Entry 7MBZ (electron microscopy, 6.40 A resolution (low resolution: residue-level contacts below are approximate; hydrogen-bond / salt-bridge calls are withheld)); this record covers chains C and D of the 5 polymer chains in the assembly.

Chain C (and D):
Name: ABC transporter, ATP-binding protein
Source organism: Neisseria meningitidis serogroup B (strain MC58)
Notes: chain D of this document is another copy of the same molecule, construct and numbering; everything in this record applies to it too
UniProtKB: Q9JXP2 (Q9JXP2_NEIMB); residue numbers follow UniProt; this construct covers 1-245
Chain sequence (268 residues; each row starts with the number of its first residue; numbers below 1 keep their minus sign (Met-22 is residue -22)):
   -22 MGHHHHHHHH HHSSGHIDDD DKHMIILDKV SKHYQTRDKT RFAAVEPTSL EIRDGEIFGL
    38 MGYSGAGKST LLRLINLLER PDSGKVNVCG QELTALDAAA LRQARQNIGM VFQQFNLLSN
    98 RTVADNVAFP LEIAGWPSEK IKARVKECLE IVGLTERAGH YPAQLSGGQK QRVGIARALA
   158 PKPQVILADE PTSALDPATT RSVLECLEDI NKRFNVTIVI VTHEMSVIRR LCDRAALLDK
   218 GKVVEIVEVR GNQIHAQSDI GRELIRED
Not modelled in the structure: -22 to 1, 244-245 (chain D: -22 to 0)
Sequence notes: initiating methionine (-22); expression tag (-21 to 0)

Chain C / chain D interface:
Residue-residue contacts (42):
  Lys16(C) - Ala140(D)
  Lys16(C) - Gln141(D)
  Thr17(C) - Ala140(D)
  Thr17(C) - Gln141(D)
  Arg18(C) - Ala140(D)
  Arg18(C) - Gln141(D)
  Arg18(C) - Leu142(D)
  Arg18(C) - Lys147(D)
  Phe19(C) - Leu142(D)
  Phe19(C) - Ser143(D)
  Ser41(C) - Gln146(D)
  Ser41(C) - Asp173(D)
  Gly42(C) - Ser143(D)
  Ser46(C) - Ser143(D)
  Ala140(C) - Arg18(D)
  Gln141(C) - Lys16(D)
  Gln141(C) - Thr17(D)
  Gln141(C) - Arg18(D)
  Ser143(C) - Phe19(D)
  Gly144(C) - Lys45(D)
  Gly145(C) - Lys45(D)
  Gln146(C) - Phe19(D)
  Arg149(C) - Tyr40(D)
  Ser170(C) - Ser170(D)
  Ala171(C) - Ser170(D)
  Leu172(C) - Lys45(D)
  Asp173(C) - Glu167(D)
  Asp173(C) - His200(D)
  Asp173(C) - Glu201(D)
  Pro174(C) - Glu201(D)
  Ala175(C) - His200(D)
  Ala175(C) - Glu201(D)
  Ala175(C) - Glu244(D)
  Arg178(C) - Arg243(D)
  Arg178(C) - Glu244(D)
  Arg178(C) - Asp245(D)
  His200(C) - Ser170(D)
  His200(C) - Ala171(D)
  His200(C) - Leu172(D)
  His200(C) - Asp173(D)
  Arg243(C) - Ala175(D)
  Arg243(C) - Arg178(D)
Other interface residues (no listed pair), chain C (27 interface residues in all): Leu142, Glu167, Thr176, Ser179
Other interface residues (no listed pair), chain D (26 interface residues in all): Arg134, Pro174

In short:
The interface between chain C and chain D involves 27 residues on one side and 26 on the other.
Both chains are ABC transporter, ATP-binding protein (Neisseria meningitidis serogroup B (strain MC58)). Entry
7MBZ (Outward facing conformation of the MetNI methionine ABC transporter in complex with lipo-MetQ) was
determined by electron microscopy together with 7MC0 from the same study.
